Entry 3WUF (X-ray diffraction, 2.04 A resolution); this record covers chain A.

== Chain A ==
Protein: Endo-1,4-beta-xylanase A
From: Streptomyces sp
Notes: EC 3.2.1.8
UniProt: B4XVN1 (XYNA_STRSQ); numbering as in UniProt (aligned over 39-351)
Sequence (313 residues; row label = number of the first residue in the row):
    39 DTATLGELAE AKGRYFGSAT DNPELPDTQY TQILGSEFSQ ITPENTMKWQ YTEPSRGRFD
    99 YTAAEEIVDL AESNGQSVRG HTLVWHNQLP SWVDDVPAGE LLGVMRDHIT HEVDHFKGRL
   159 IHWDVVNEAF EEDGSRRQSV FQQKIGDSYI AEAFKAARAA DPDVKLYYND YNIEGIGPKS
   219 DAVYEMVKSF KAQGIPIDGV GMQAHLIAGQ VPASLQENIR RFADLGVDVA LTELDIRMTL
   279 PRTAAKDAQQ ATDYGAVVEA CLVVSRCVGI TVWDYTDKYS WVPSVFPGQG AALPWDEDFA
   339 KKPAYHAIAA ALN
Differences from the reference sequence: engineered mutation Pro-81 (Val in B4XVN1), Glu-82 (Gly in B4XVN1)
Cystine bridges: Cys-299/Cys-305
Metal / ion sites: Zn2+ site 1 near Asp-39 (its only coordinating residue here); Zn2+ site 2: Glu-62, Glu-82, Asp-312; Zn2+ site 3 near Asp-98 (its only coordinating residue here); Zn2+ site 4: Glu-103, Asp-107; Zn2+ site 5 near Asp-219 (its only coordinating residue here); Zn2+ site 6 near Asp-334 (its only coordinating residue here); Zn2+ site 7 near His-344 (its only coordinating residue here)
Curated features (UniProtKB/Swiss-Prot):
  - active site: Glu-166 (Proton donor), Glu-271 (Nucleophile)

== Overview ==
Glu-62, Glu-82 and Asp-312 form the Zn2+ site 2. Glu-103 and Asp-107 form the Zn2+ site 4. From UniProt:
active-site residues Glu-166 and Glu-271.
Chain A is Endo-1,4-beta-xylanase A (Streptomyces sp); the structure, The mutant crystal structure of
b-1,4-Xylanase (XynAS9_V43P/G44E) from Streptomyces sp. 9, was determined by X-ray diffraction (same
publication as 3WUB, 3WUE and 3WUG).
